6X8Q - chains L and P of the 3 polymer chains in the assembly; structure by X-ray diffraction, 1.60 A resolution.

== Chain L ==
Protein: 3D11 Fab light chain
Source organism: Mus musculus
Notes: antibody fragment or engineered binder
Sequence (219 residues; row label = number of the first residue in the row; a row labelled like 27A-27E holds insertion residues (27A, then the next letters in order)):
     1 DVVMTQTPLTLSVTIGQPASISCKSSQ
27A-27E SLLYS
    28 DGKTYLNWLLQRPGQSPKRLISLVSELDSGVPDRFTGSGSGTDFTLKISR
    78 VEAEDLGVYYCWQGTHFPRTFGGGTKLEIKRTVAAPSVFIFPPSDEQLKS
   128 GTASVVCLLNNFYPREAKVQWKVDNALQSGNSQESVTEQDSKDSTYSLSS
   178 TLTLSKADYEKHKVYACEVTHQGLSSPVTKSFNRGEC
Disulfides: Cys23-Cys88, Cys134-Cys194

== Chain P ==
Protein: PAPP peptide
Sequence (16 residues; each row starts with the number of its first residue):
     1 PAPPNANDPAPPNAND
Disordered / not traced: 14-16

== Chain L / chain P interface ==
Contacting residue pairs (18):
  Tyr27D(L) with Pro9(P), hydrophobic
  Tyr32(L) with Asn7(P); Asp8(P); Pro9(P)
  Asn34(L) with Asn7(P), hydrogen bond (side chain-backbone)
  Arg46(L) with Pro4(P); Asn5(P), hydrogen bond (side chain-backbone); Ala6(P); Asn7(P), hydrogen bond
  Ser49(L) with Asn5(P), hydrogen bond
  Leu50(L) with Asn5(P)
  Glu53(L) with Asn5(P)
  Trp89(L) with Asn7(P)
  Gly91(L) with Asn7(P); Asp8(P); Pro9(P)
  Arg96(L) with Asp8(P), salt bridge; Pro9(P)

== In short ==
10 residues of chain L and 6 residues of chain P are in contact, with 4 hydrogen bonds and 1 salt bridge.
Polar contacts include Arg96(L)-Asp8(P), Asn34(L)-Asn7(P) and Arg46(L)-Asn5(P).
Chain L is 3D11 Fab light chain (Mus musculus) and chain P is PAPP peptide; the structure, Crystal structure
of 3D11 Fab in complex with Plasmodium berghei circumsporozoite protein PAPP peptide, was determined by X-ray
diffraction together with 6X8S and 6X8U from the same study.
